Entry 2O8M (X-ray diffraction, 2.00 A resolution); this record covers chains C and D of the 4 polymer chains in the assembly.

[Chain C (and D)]
Molecule: Protease
Notes: chain D of this document is another copy of the same molecule, construct and numbering; everything in this record applies to it too
UniProtKB: P27958 (POLG_HCVH); residues 221-239 here correspond to UniProt positions 1677-1695 (UniProt number = residue number + 1456)
Sequence (23 residues; row label = number of the first residue in the row):
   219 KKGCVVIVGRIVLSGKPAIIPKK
Construct notes: expression tag (219-220, 240-241)
Metal / ion sites: Na+: Leu231, Gly233 (shared with 1 residue of chain A)

[Chain C / chain D interface]
Residue-residue contacts - 14 pairs, chain C then chain D:
  Gly233(C) - Ser232(D)
  Lys234(C) - Leu231(D)
  Lys234(C) - Ser232(D)
  Lys234(C) - Gly233(D)  hydrogen bond (backbone-backbone)
  Pro235(C) - Val230(D)
  Pro235(C) - Leu231(D)
  Ala236(C) - Ile229(D)
  Ala236(C) - Val230(D)  hydrogen bond (backbone-backbone)
  Ile237(C) - Arg228(D)
  Ile237(C) - Ile229(D)  hydrophobic
  Ile238(C) - Arg228(D)  hydrogen bond (backbone-backbone)
  Ile238(C) - Val230(D)  hydrophobic
  Lys240(C) - Val226(D)  hydrogen bond (side chain-backbone)
  Lys241(C) - Ala236(D)

[Summary]
The chain C/chain D interface involves 8 residues from each chain; the contacts include 4 hydrogen bonds.
Polar pairs include Lys240(C)-Val226(D), Lys234(C)-Gly233(D) and Ala236(C)-Val230(D). The Na+ site is built by
Leu231(C) and Gly233(C).
Chain C and chain D are both Protease; the structure, Crystal structure of the S139A mutant of Hepatitis C
Virus NS3/4A protease, was determined by X-ray diffraction (same publication as 2OBO, 2OBQ, 2OC0, 2OC1, 2OC7
and 2OC8).
